PDB entry 8YVN | electron microscopy, 2.80 A resolution | chains A and F of the 12 polymer chains in the assembly

# Chain A
Name: Neuraminidase
Source organism: Influenza A virus
Notes: EC 3.2.1.18
UniProtKB: A0A2P1E3B1 (A0A2P1E3B1_9INFA); residues 83-469 here = UniProt positions 83-469
Chain sequence (387 residues; row label = number of the first residue in the row):
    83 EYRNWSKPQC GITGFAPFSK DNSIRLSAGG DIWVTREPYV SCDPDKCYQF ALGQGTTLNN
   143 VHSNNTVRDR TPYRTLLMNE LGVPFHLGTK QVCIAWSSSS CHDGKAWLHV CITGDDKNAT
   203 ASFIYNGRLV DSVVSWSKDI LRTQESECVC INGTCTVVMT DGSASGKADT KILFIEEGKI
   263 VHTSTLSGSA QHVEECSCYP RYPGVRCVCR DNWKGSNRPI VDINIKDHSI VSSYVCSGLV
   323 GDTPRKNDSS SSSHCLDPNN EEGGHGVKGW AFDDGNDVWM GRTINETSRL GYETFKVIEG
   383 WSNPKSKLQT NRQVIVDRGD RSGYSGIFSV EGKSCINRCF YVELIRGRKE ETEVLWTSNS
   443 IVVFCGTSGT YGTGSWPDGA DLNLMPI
Cystine bridges: C92-C417, C124-C129, C175-C193, C183-C230, C232-C237, C278-C291, C280-C289, C318-C337, C421-C447
Covalently attached groups: N-acetylglucosamine (NAG) linked to N86, N146, N234, N329, N367; glycan linked to N200
Bound ions: Ca2+: D293, G297, D324, G345, H347

# Chain F
Name: CAV-F6 heavy chain
Source organism: Homo sapiens
Chain sequence (123 residues; row label = number of the first residue in the row):
     1 EVQLVESGGG LVQPGGSLRL SCAASGFSFT TYEMNWVRQA PGKGLEWVSH ISSRGLVIYY
    61 ADSVKGRFTM SRDTAKNSLY LQMDSLTVAD TAVYYCARHY FDRDWGYSGM DLWGQGTTVT
   121 VSS
Cystine bridges: C22-C96

# Chain A / chain F interface
Contacting residue pairs - 30 pairs, chain A then chain F:
  R118(A) - D104(F)  salt bridge
  R150(A) - Y32(F)
  R150(A) - R98(F)
  R150(A) - Y100(F)
  R150(A) - D111(F)  salt bridge
  D151(A) - Y100(F)  hydrogen bond
  D151(A) - D102(F)
  D151(A) - R103(F)  salt bridge
  R152(A) - T31(F)
  R152(A) - Y100(F)  hydrogen bond (backbone-side chain)
  R152(A) - F101(F)  hydrogen bond (side chain-backbone)
  R152(A) - R103(F)
  W178(A) - R103(F)  hydrogen bond (backbone-side chain)
  D197(A) - T30(F)  hydrogen bond
  D198(A) - T30(F)
  D198(A) - T31(F)
  D198(A) - S53(F)  hydrogen bond
  D198(A) - R54(F)
  K199(A) - R54(F)  hydrogen bond (side chain-backbone)
  D221(A) - R54(F)  salt bridge
  I222(A) - F101(F)  hydrophobic
  I222(A) - R103(F)
  R224(A) - R103(F)
  E227(A) - R103(F)  salt bridge
  A246(A) - F101(F)  hydrophobic
  R292(A) - D104(F)  salt bridge
  H347(A) - W105(F)
  R371(A) - D104(F)  salt bridge
  R371(A) - W105(F)
  Y406(A) - D104(F)  hydrogen bond
Other interface residues (no listed pair), chain A (23 interface residues in all): V149, S179, K220, E277, N294, G348

# Summary
The interface between chain A and chain F involves 23 residues on one side and 13 on the other, with 8
hydrogen bonds and 7 salt bridges. Polar contacts include R118(A)-D104(F), R150(A)-D111(F) and
D151(A)-R103(F). N-acetylglucosamine is covalently linked to N86(A), N146(A), N234(A), N329(A) and N367(A).
Here chain A is Neuraminidase (Influenza A virus) and chain F is CAV-F6 heavy chain (Homo sapiens). Entry 8YVN
(Neuraminidase of A/Switzerland/9715293/2013 H3N2 in complex with CAV-F6 Fab) was determined by electron
microscopy.
